8AT2 - chains C and E of the 4 polymer chains in the assembly; structure by electron microscopy, 7.70 A resolution (low resolution: residue-level contacts below are approximate; hydrogen-bond / salt-bridge calls are withheld).

Chain C:
Molecule: HAUS augmin-like complex subunit 3
From: Xenopus laevis
Reference sequence: Q6DCY9 (HAUS3_XENLA); residues 1-597 here = UniProt positions 1-597
Amino-acid sequence (597 residues; each row starts with the number of its first residue):
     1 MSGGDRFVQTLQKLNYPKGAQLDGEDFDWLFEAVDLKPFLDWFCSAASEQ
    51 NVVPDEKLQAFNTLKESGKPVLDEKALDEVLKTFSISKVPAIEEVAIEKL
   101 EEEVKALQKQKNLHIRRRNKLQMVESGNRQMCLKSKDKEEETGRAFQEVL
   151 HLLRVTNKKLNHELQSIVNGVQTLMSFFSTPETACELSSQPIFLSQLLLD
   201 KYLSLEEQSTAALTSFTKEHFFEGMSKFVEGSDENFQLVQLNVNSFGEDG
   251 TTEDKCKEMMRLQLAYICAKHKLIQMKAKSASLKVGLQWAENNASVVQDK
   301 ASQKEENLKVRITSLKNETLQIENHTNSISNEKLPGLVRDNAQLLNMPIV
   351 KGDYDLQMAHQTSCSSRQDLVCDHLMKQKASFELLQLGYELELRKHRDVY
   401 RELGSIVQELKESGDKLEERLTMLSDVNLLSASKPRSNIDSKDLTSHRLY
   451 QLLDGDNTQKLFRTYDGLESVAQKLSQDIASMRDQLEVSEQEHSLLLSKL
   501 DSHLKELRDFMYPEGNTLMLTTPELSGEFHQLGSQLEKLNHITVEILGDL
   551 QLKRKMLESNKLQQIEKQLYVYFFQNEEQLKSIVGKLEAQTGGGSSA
Disordered / not traced: 1-96, 246-350

Chain E:
Molecule: HAUS augmin-like complex subunit 5
From: Xenopus laevis
Reference sequence: A0A1L8FPI2 (A0A1L8FPI2_XENLA); residue numbers follow UniProt; this construct covers 1-666
Amino-acid sequence (666 residues; numbered 1 to 666; the number before each row is that of its first residue):
     1 MERRSLAQELKKWAVEEMGLPAQKAPSEEMLQRLFIGQCGDIWKFIIRHI
    51 HSHRTVRKIEGNLLWYQQLQHTEAQRTAEEEQQQRRKQLCKEILELRAEL
   101 HHLQEQIQTAEREIVGQDLNCERAQDLCRRSLLLRAFNKKREEECEALCQ
   151 SNKKIQYRCEQLQEIRRASQREVMFSAVDPDLSSSTFLEPEVLRDVREVC
   201 KLRFKFLRSLHDDSISSSVHPGKEDLRSLSHQQWMSMAEKVWNTHTPNHI
   251 LAALERLTLNSTQELKKLQFSQAADLSKGPSCQLKEFSEPITQSRSCNES
   301 THLDPQETLPSFHSLIQEGWANSVKVSSELRRVQSQAQALSEHLAERIQE
   351 IHKKLSDGSEVSVLTRAAFDAELRCVILRGCRDALMQECRMLQEEAAGKK
   401 QEMKLLQQQQQNIQEACLLLDKKQKHIQILIKGNSSSKSQIRRSSVEAQK
   451 YVQDKLLPWPQEIIQESQRLQDSIQKEVKHFSAICLPALLKVSTDGFNLL
   501 PSRELSINRMSNTHAPYYGIFKGIYESVRLPLYKAPESVLSHVADMKKQL
   551 FFLRSQLSSRSEAISKTQRALQKNTNPDTDALLKSLSDHYSLELDEMVPK
   601 MQRLIQQCEKHQEYGKEVQATVMDWWEQPVQLCLPSEERGGLTLRQWRER
   651 WTVAVTALQRATGSRS
Disordered / not traced: 1-81, 289-404

Chain C / chain E interface:
Pairs across the interface - 412 pairs, chain C then chain E:
  Ile-97(C) / Gln-82(E)
  Ile-97(C) / Arg-85(E)
  Ile-97(C) / Arg-86(E)
  Ile-97(C) / Leu-89(E)
  Leu-100(C) / Arg-86(E)
  Leu-100(C) / Cys-90(E)
  Leu-100(C) / Ile-93(E)
  Glu-101(C) / Arg-85(E)
  Glu-103(C) / Ile-93(E)
  Glu-103(C) / Arg-97(E)
  Val-104(C) / Glu-92(E)
  Val-104(C) / Ile-93(E)
  Val-104(C) / Leu-96(E)
  Leu-107(C) / Ile-93(E)
  Leu-107(C) / Leu-100(E)
  Gln-108(C) / Leu-96(E)
  Gln-110(C) / Leu-100(E)
  Lys-111(C) / Glu-99(E)
  Lys-111(C) / Leu-100(E)
  Lys-111(C) / Leu-103(E)
  His-114(C) / Leu-100(E)
  His-114(C) / Ile-107(E)
  Arg-118(C) / Leu-103(E)
  Arg-118(C) / Gln-106(E)
  Leu-121(C) / Ile-107(E)
  Leu-121(C) / Ala-110(E)
  Leu-121(C) / Ile-114(E)
  Glu-125(C) / Ala-110(E)
  Glu-125(C) / Gln-117(E)
  Asn-128(C) / Ile-114(E)
  Asn-128(C) / Gln-117(E)
  Met-131(C) / Leu-119(E)
  Cys-132(C) / Gln-117(E)
  Ser-135(C) / Asn-120(E)
  Lys-138(C) / Ala-124(E)
  Glu-139(C) / Arg-123(E)
  Glu-139(C) / Ala-124(E)
  Glu-139(C) / Leu-127(E)
  Thr-142(C) / Ala-124(E)
  Thr-142(C) / Leu-127(E)
  Thr-142(C) / Cys-128(E)
  Phe-146(C) / Arg-130(E)
  Phe-146(C) / Ser-131(E)
  Phe-146(C) / Leu-134(E)
  Val-149(C) / Ser-131(E)
  Val-149(C) / Leu-134(E)
  Val-149(C) / Arg-135(E)
  Leu-150(C) / Leu-134(E)
  Leu-150(C) / Val-478(E)
  Leu-152(C) / Asn-138(E)
  Leu-153(C) / Leu-134(E)
  Leu-153(C) / Phe-137(E)
  Leu-153(C) / Asn-138(E)
  Leu-153(C) / Ile-474(E)
  Thr-156(C) / Asn-138(E)
  Thr-156(C) / Ile-474(E)
  Asn-157(C) / Asp-472(E)
  Asn-157(C) / Ile-474(E)
  Asn-157(C) / Gln-475(E)
  Lys-159(C) / Cys-145(E)
  Leu-160(C) / Cys-145(E)
  Leu-160(C) / Leu-148(E)
  Leu-160(C) / Leu-470(E)
  Leu-160(C) / Ser-473(E)
  Asn-161(C) / Asp-472(E)
  Glu-163(C) / Cys-145(E)
  Glu-163(C) / Cys-149(E)
  Leu-164(C) / Ser-467(E)
  Leu-164(C) / Leu-470(E)
  Leu-164(C) / Gln-471(E)
  Ser-166(C) / Asn-152(E)
  Ile-167(C) / Leu-148(E)
  Ile-167(C) / Ile-463(E)
  Val-168(C) / Ser-467(E)
  Gly-170(C) / Ile-155(E)
  Gly-170(C) / Cys-159(E)
  Val-171(C) / Pro-460(E)
  Val-171(C) / Ile-463(E)
  Thr-173(C) / Cys-159(E)
  Leu-174(C) / Ile-155(E)
  Leu-174(C) / Cys-159(E)
  Leu-174(C) / Leu-162(E)
  Met-175(C) / Leu-456(E)
  Met-175(C) / Leu-457(E)
  Met-175(C) / Pro-460(E)
  Ser-176(C) / Arg-166(E)
  Phe-177(C) / Cys-159(E)
  Phe-177(C) / Leu-162(E)
  Phe-177(C) / Arg-166(E)
  Phe-178(C) / Val-452(E)
  Phe-178(C) / Leu-456(E)
  Ser-179(C) / Arg-166(E)
  Thr-180(C) / Gln-449(E)
  Ser-188(C) / Gln-170(E)
  Ser-189(C) / Gln-170(E)
  Gln-190(C) / Ser-169(E)
  Gln-190(C) / Asn-248(E)
  Pro-191(C) / Arg-166(E)
  Pro-191(C) / Ser-169(E)
  Ile-192(C) / Leu-162(E)
  Ile-192(C) / Ile-165(E)
  Ile-192(C) / Arg-166(E)
  Ile-192(C) / Pro-247(E)
  Phe-193(C) / Leu-162(E)
  Leu-194(C) / Trp-242(E)
  Ser-195(C) / Ser-445(E)
  Ser-195(C) / Ala-448(E)
  Ser-195(C) / Gln-449(E)
  Gln-196(C) / Val-452(E)
  Leu-197(C) / Asn-248(E)
  Leu-199(C) / Leu-251(E)
  Leu-199(C) / Ser-445(E)
  Lys-201(C) / Glu-255(E)
  Tyr-202(C) / Leu-251(E)
  Tyr-202(C) / Leu-254(E)
  Tyr-202(C) / Glu-255(E)
  Tyr-202(C) / Thr-258(E)
  Leu-203(C) / Arg-442(E)
  Leu-205(C) / Glu-255(E)
  Leu-205(C) / Thr-258(E)
  Glu-206(C) / Thr-258(E)
  Glu-206(C) / Lys-438(E)
  Glu-207(C) / Lys-438(E)
  Ser-209(C) / Thr-258(E)
  Ser-209(C) / Thr-262(E)
  Thr-210(C) / Lys-438(E)
  Ala-212(C) / Thr-262(E)
  Ala-212(C) / Gln-269(E)
  Leu-213(C) / Leu-265(E)
  Ser-215(C) / Gln-269(E)
  Phe-216(C) / Leu-268(E)
  Phe-216(C) / Gln-269(E)
  Phe-216(C) / Gln-272(E)
  Glu-219(C) / Gln-269(E)
  Glu-219(C) / Leu-276(E)
  His-220(C) / Gln-272(E)
  His-220(C) / Ala-273(E)
  His-220(C) / Leu-276(E)
  Met-225(C) / Gln-424(E)
  Glu-234(C) / Ser-435(E)
  Glu-234(C) / Lys-438(E)
  Glu-234(C) / Ser-439(E)
  Glu-234(C) / Arg-442(E)
  Phe-236(C) / Ile-431(E)
  Phe-236(C) / Ser-435(E)
  Gln-237(C) / Gln-428(E)
  Gln-237(C) / Ile-431(E)
  Gln-237(C) / Lys-432(E)
  Leu-238(C) / Gln-424(E)
  Leu-238(C) / Ile-427(E)
  Leu-238(C) / Gln-428(E)
  Val-239(C) / Gln-424(E)
  Gln-240(C) / Asp-421(E)
  Gln-240(C) / Lys-425(E)
  Leu-241(C) / Leu-420(E)
  Leu-241(C) / Gln-424(E)
  Val-243(C) / Cys-417(E)
  Val-243(C) / Leu-420(E)
  Asn-244(C) / Ile-413(E)
  Asn-244(C) / Cys-417(E)
  Lys-351(C) / Gln-409(E)
  Tyr-354(C) / Leu-406(E)
  Tyr-354(C) / Gln-409(E)
  Tyr-354(C) / Ile-413(E)
  Asp-355(C) / Gln-409(E)
  Leu-356(C) / Leu-284(E)
  Gln-357(C) / Ile-413(E)
  Met-358(C) / Asn-412(E)
  Met-358(C) / Ile-413(E)
  Ala-359(C) / Leu-284(E)
  His-360(C) / Pro-280(E)
  His-360(C) / Ser-281(E)
  Gln-361(C) / Ile-413(E)
  Gln-361(C) / Ala-416(E)
  Gln-361(C) / Cys-417(E)
  Gln-361(C) / Leu-420(E)
  Ser-363(C) / Gln-283(E)
  Ser-363(C) / Phe-287(E)
  Cys-364(C) / Leu-420(E)
  Ser-365(C) / Leu-420(E)
  Ser-365(C) / Lys-423(E)
  Ser-366(C) / Phe-287(E)
  Arg-367(C) / Gln-272(E)
  Arg-367(C) / Gln-283(E)
  Arg-367(C) / Glu-286(E)
  Arg-367(C) / Phe-287(E)
  Gln-368(C) / Leu-420(E)
  Gln-368(C) / Lys-423(E)
  Gln-368(C) / Gln-424(E)
  Gln-368(C) / Ile-427(E)
  Asp-369(C) / Lys-423(E)
  Leu-370(C) / Leu-268(E)
  Val-371(C) / Ile-427(E)
  Cys-372(C) / His-211(E)
  Cys-372(C) / Ile-427(E)
  Cys-372(C) / Leu-430(E)
  Asp-373(C) / Phe-204(E)
  Asp-373(C) / Arg-208(E)
  His-374(C) / Ser-261(E)
  His-374(C) / Thr-262(E)
  His-374(C) / Leu-265(E)
  Leu-375(C) / Ile-427(E)
  Leu-375(C) / Leu-430(E)
  Leu-375(C) / Ile-431(E)
  Leu-375(C) / Asn-434(E)
  Met-376(C) / Leu-207(E)
  Met-376(C) / Arg-208(E)
  Met-376(C) / His-211(E)
  Met-376(C) / Leu-430(E)
  Lys-377(C) / Phe-204(E)
  Lys-377(C) / Ser-261(E)
  Lys-379(C) / Leu-207(E)
  Lys-379(C) / Leu-430(E)
  Lys-379(C) / Asn-434(E)
  Ala-380(C) / Cys-200(E)
  Ala-380(C) / Arg-203(E)
  Ala-380(C) / Leu-207(E)
  Ser-381(C) / Leu-254(E)
  Phe-382(C) / Asn-434(E)
  Phe-382(C) / Ser-437(E)
  Phe-382(C) / Lys-438(E)
  Phe-382(C) / Ile-441(E)
  Glu-383(C) / Arg-203(E)
  Glu-383(C) / Trp-234(E)
  Leu-384(C) / Val-196(E)
  Leu-384(C) / Ala-238(E)
  Leu-384(C) / Trp-242(E)
  Leu-384(C) / Leu-254(E)
  Leu-385(C) / Leu-251(E)
  Leu-385(C) / Leu-254(E)
  Leu-385(C) / Ile-441(E)
  Gln-386(C) / Ser-437(E)
  Gln-386(C) / Gln-440(E)
  Leu-387(C) / Ala-238(E)
  Gly-388(C) / Trp-242(E)
  Tyr-389(C) / Ile-441(E)
  Tyr-389(C) / Ser-444(E)
  Leu-391(C) / Trp-242(E)
  His-396(C) / Leu-456(E)
  Arg-397(C) / Tyr-451(E)
  Asp-398(C) / Arg-158(E)
  Val-399(C) / Arg-158(E)
  Tyr-400(C) / Tyr-451(E)
  Tyr-400(C) / Lys-455(E)
  Tyr-400(C) / Trp-459(E)
  Glu-402(C) / Lys-154(E)
  Glu-402(C) / Arg-158(E)
  Ile-406(C) / Ser-151(E)
  Ile-406(C) / Ile-155(E)
  Val-407(C) / Ile-463(E)
  Glu-409(C) / Ser-151(E)
  Leu-410(C) / Leu-148(E)
  Leu-410(C) / Leu-470(E)
  Lys-411(C) / Glu-466(E)
  Ser-413(C) / Glu-144(E)
  Ser-413(C) / Leu-470(E)
  Gly-414(C) / Arg-469(E)
  Asp-415(C) / Arg-469(E)
  Leu-417(C) / Arg-469(E)
  Leu-417(C) / Ser-473(E)
  Leu-417(C) / Glu-477(E)
  Glu-418(C) / Arg-469(E)
  Arg-420(C) / Arg-141(E)
  Arg-420(C) / Glu-477(E)
  Leu-421(C) / Lys-476(E)
  Leu-421(C) / Glu-477(E)
  Leu-421(C) / His-480(E)
  Leu-424(C) / Glu-477(E)
  Leu-424(C) / His-480(E)
  Leu-424(C) / Ile-484(E)
  Ser-425(C) / His-480(E)
  Asn-428(C) / Ala-488(E)
  Leu-429(C) / Ile-484(E)
  Leu-429(C) / Cys-485(E)
  Leu-429(C) / Ala-488(E)
  Leu-430(C) / Ala-483(E)
  Leu-430(C) / Ile-484(E)
  Leu-430(C) / Cys-485(E)
  Ser-431(C) / Ala-483(E)
  Ser-431(C) / Ile-484(E)
  Ser-431(C) / Cys-485(E)
  Ala-432(C) / Pro-516(E)
  Ser-433(C) / Pro-516(E)
  Pro-435(C) / Pro-516(E)
  Asp-440(C) / Tyr-517(E)
  Lys-442(C) / Glu-504(E)
  Asp-443(C) / Ser-506(E)
  Asp-443(C) / Arg-509(E)
  Asp-443(C) / Phe-521(E)
  Thr-445(C) / Ser-506(E)
  Ser-446(C) / Phe-521(E)
  Leu-449(C) / Ile-524(E)
  Leu-449(C) / Leu-540(E)
  Leu-449(C) / Val-543(E)
  Leu-452(C) / Leu-540(E)
  Leu-452(C) / Val-543(E)
  Leu-452(C) / Lys-547(E)
  Leu-453(C) / Val-543(E)
  Tyr-465(C) / Arg-509(E)
  Tyr-465(C) / Tyr-517(E)
  Tyr-465(C) / Ile-520(E)
  Ala-472(C) / Ser-527(E)
  Leu-475(C) / Met-546(E)
  Leu-475(C) / Leu-550(E)
  Ser-476(C) / Ser-527(E)
  Ser-476(C) / Arg-529(E)
  Ser-476(C) / Met-546(E)
  Asp-478(C) / Leu-550(E)
  Ile-479(C) / Met-546(E)
  Ile-479(C) / Gln-549(E)
  Ile-479(C) / Leu-550(E)
  Ile-479(C) / Leu-553(E)
  Ala-480(C) / Arg-529(E)
  Met-482(C) / Leu-550(E)
  Met-482(C) / Leu-553(E)
  Met-482(C) / Arg-554(E)
  Met-482(C) / Leu-557(E)
  Arg-483(C) / Arg-529(E)
  Arg-483(C) / Gln-549(E)
  Arg-483(C) / Leu-553(E)
  Gln-485(C) / Leu-557(E)
  Leu-486(C) / Gln-556(E)
  Leu-486(C) / Leu-557(E)
  Leu-486(C) / Arg-560(E)
  Ser-489(C) / Leu-557(E)
  Ser-489(C) / Arg-560(E)
  Ser-489(C) / Ile-564(E)
  Glu-490(C) / Arg-560(E)
  His-493(C) / Arg-560(E)
  His-493(C) / Ile-564(E)
  Leu-496(C) / Ile-564(E)
  Leu-496(C) / Thr-567(E)
  Leu-496(C) / Gln-568(E)
  Leu-500(C) / Thr-567(E)
  His-503(C) / Thr-579(E)
  Glu-506(C) / Leu-583(E)
  Phe-510(C) / Leu-583(E)
  Met-511(C) / Leu-586(E)
  Thr-522(C) / Tyr-590(E)
  Thr-522(C) / Glu-593(E)
  Glu-524(C) / Leu-594(E)
  Leu-525(C) / Met-597(E)
  Leu-525(C) / Val-598(E)
  Leu-525(C) / Met-601(E)
  Glu-528(C) / Val-598(E)
  Glu-528(C) / Met-601(E)
  Glu-528(C) / Gln-602(E)
  Glu-528(C) / Ile-605(E)
  Phe-529(C) / Met-601(E)
  Gln-531(C) / Ile-605(E)
  Leu-532(C) / Met-601(E)
  Leu-532(C) / Leu-604(E)
  Leu-532(C) / Ile-605(E)
  Leu-532(C) / Cys-608(E)
  Gln-535(C) / Ile-605(E)
  Gln-535(C) / Cys-608(E)
  Gln-535(C) / Glu-609(E)
  Gln-535(C) / Gln-612(E)
  Leu-536(C) / Cys-608(E)
  Lys-538(C) / Gln-612(E)
  Leu-539(C) / His-611(E)
  Leu-539(C) / Gln-612(E)
  Ile-542(C) / Gln-612(E)
  Ile-542(C) / Gly-615(E)
  Glu-545(C) / Gln-619(E)
  Ile-546(C) / Gly-615(E)
  Ile-546(C) / Val-618(E)
  Ile-546(C) / Gln-619(E)
  Asp-549(C) / Gln-619(E)
  Asp-549(C) / Val-622(E)
  Leu-550(C) / Val-622(E)
  Lys-553(C) / Val-622(E)
  Lys-553(C) / Met-623(E)
  Lys-553(C) / Trp-625(E)
  Lys-553(C) / Trp-626(E)
  Met-556(C) / Trp-626(E)
  Leu-557(C) / Trp-626(E)
  Leu-562(C) / Trp-651(E)
  Leu-562(C) / Val-655(E)
  Gln-563(C) / Trp-626(E)
  Ile-565(C) / Trp-651(E)
  Glu-566(C) / Gln-631(E)
  Glu-566(C) / Trp-651(E)
  Glu-566(C) / Thr-652(E)
  Lys-567(C) / Trp-626(E)
  Lys-567(C) / Gln-628(E)
  Leu-569(C) / Arg-648(E)
  Leu-569(C) / Trp-651(E)
  Tyr-570(C) / Gln-628(E)
  Tyr-570(C) / Gln-631(E)
  Tyr-570(C) / Leu-644(E)
  Phe-573(C) / Leu-634(E)
  Phe-573(C) / Glu-637(E)
  Phe-573(C) / Glu-638(E)
  Phe-573(C) / Arg-639(E)
  Phe-573(C) / Leu-642(E)
  Phe-573(C) / Leu-644(E)
  Phe-573(C) / Trp-647(E)
  Phe-574(C) / Arg-639(E)
  Glu-577(C) / Arg-639(E)
  Glu-577(C) / Gly-640(E)
  Leu-580(C) / Trp-647(E)
  Lys-581(C) / Gly-640(E)
  Lys-581(C) / Trp-647(E)
  Val-584(C) / Arg-650(E)
  Val-584(C) / Trp-651(E)
  Leu-587(C) / Trp-651(E)
  Leu-587(C) / Ala-654(E)
  Leu-587(C) / Val-655(E)
  Glu-588(C) / Arg-650(E)
  Thr-591(C) / Leu-658(E)
  Thr-591(C) / Ala-661(E)
Other interface residues (no listed pair), chain C (232 interface residues in all): Ile-115, Val-124, Arg-129, Gly-143, Ala-145, Gln-165, Leu-198, Phe-221, Asn-235, Gln-378, Glu-392, Leu-393, Lys-395, Leu-403, Arg-436, Arg-448, Glu-469, Gln-473, Glu-492, Lys-499, Leu-507, Thr-521, Asn-560, Ile-583, Gln-590, Gly-592
Other interface residues (no listed pair), chain E (224 interface residues in all): Glu-113, Cys-121, Glu-142, Gln-161, Gln-163, Val-199, Glu-239, Val-241, Ile-250, Leu-259, Ser-288, Gln-410, Leu-419, Gly-433, Glu-447, Ile-464, Ser-482, Leu-489, Lys-491, Val-539, Ala-544, Ser-561, Ala-563, Leu-571, Asp-580, Leu-582, Lys-616, Val-630, Thr-643, Ala-657, Ser-666

Overview:
232 residues of chain C and 224 residues of chain E are in contact.
Here chain C is HAUS augmin-like complex subunit 3 and chain E is HAUS augmin-like complex subunit 5, both
from Xenopus laevis. Entry 8AT2 (Structure of the augmin TIII subcomplex) was determined by electron
microscopy together with 8AT3 and 8AT4 from the same study.
